7WBW - chains T and e of the 26 polymer chains in the assembly; structure by electron microscopy, 7.10 A resolution (low resolution: residue-level contacts below are approximate; hydrogen-bond / salt-bridge calls are withheld).

# Chain T
Molecule: 198-nt DNA strand
Sequence (198 nucleotides; row label = number of the first residue in the row; numbers below 1 keep their minus sign (DA-72 is residue -72)):
   -72 ATCAGAATCCCGGTGCCGAGGCCGCTCAATTGGTCGTAGACAGCTCTAGC
   -22 ACCGCTTAAACGCACGTACGCGCTGTCCCCCGCGTTTTAACCGCCAAGGG
    28 GATTACACCCAAGACACCAGGCACGAGACAGCAAAAAACAACGAAAACGG
    78 CCACCACCCAAACACACCAAACACAAGAGCTAATTGACTGACGTAAGC
Not modelled in the structure: 82-125

# Chain e
Protein: Histone H3.3
Source organism: Homo sapiens
Reference sequence: P84243 (H33_HUMAN); residues 0-135 here correspond to UniProt positions 1-136 (UniProt number = residue number + 1)
Sequence (139 residues; numbered -3 to 135; the number before each row is that of its first residue; numbers below 1 keep their minus sign (Gly-3 is residue -3)):
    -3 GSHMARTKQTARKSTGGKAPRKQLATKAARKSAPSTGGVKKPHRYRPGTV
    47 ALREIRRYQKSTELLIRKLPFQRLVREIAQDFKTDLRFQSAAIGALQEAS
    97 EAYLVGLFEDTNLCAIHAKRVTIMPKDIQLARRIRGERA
Not modelled in the structure: -3 to 38
Construct notes: expression tag (-3 to -1)
Curated features (UniProtKB/Swiss-Prot):
  - site: Ser31 (Interaction with ZMYND11)
  - modified residue: Arg2 (Asymmetric dimethylarginine), Thr3 (Phosphothreonine), Lys4 (Allysine), Gln5 (5-glutamyl dopamine), Thr6 (Phosphothreonine), Arg8 (Citrulline), Lys9 (N6,N6,N6-trimethyllysine), Ser10 (ADP-ribosylserine), Thr11 (Phosphothreonine), Lys14 (N6-(2-hydroxyisobutyryl)lysine), Arg17 (Asymmetric dimethylarginine), Lys18 (N6-(2-hydroxyisobutyryl)lysine), Lys23 (N6-(2-hydroxyisobutyryl)lysine), Arg26 (Citrulline), Lys27 (N6,N6,N6-trimethyllysine), Ser28 (ADP-ribosylserine), Ser31 (Phosphoserine), Lys36 (N6,N6,N6-trimethyllysine), Lys37 (N6-methyllysine), Tyr41 (Phosphotyrosine) and 9 more in UniProt
  - lipidation: Lys18 (N6-decanoyllysine)

# Interface between chain T and chain e
Contacting residue pairs (27; chain T residue first):
  DA-67(T) with His39(e); Tyr41(e)
  DA-66(T) with Tyr41(e); Arg49(e)
  DT-65(T) with Arg49(e); Arg53(e)
  DC7(T) with Thr118(e)
  DC8(T) with Arg40(e); Gly44(e)
  DG9(T) with Arg40(e); Gly44(e); Thr45(e); Val46(e); Ala47(e)
  DC10(T) with Arg40(e); Tyr41(e); Val46(e)
  DA17(T) with Arg63(e); Lys64(e); Leu65(e); Pro66(e); Arg69(e)
  DC18(T) with Arg63(e); Lys64(e); Leu65(e)
  DG27(T) with Arg83(e)
  DG28(T) with Gln85(e)
Interface residues without a listed pair, chain T (14 interface residues in all): DA16, DC19, DG26
Interface residues without a listed pair, chain e (19 interface residues in all): Arg42, Pro43

# Overview
The interface between chain T and chain e involves 14 residues on one side and 19 on the other.
Here chain T is a 198-nt DNA strand and chain e is Histone H3.3 (Homo sapiens). Entry 7WBW (RNA polymerase II
elongation complex bound with Elf1 and Spt4/5, stalled at SHL(-3.5) of the nucleosome) was determined by
electron microscopy together with 7WBV, 7WBX and 8HE5 from the same study.
